PDB entry 3FU9 | X-ray diffraction, 2.00 A resolution | chains A and B

Chain A (and B):
Molecule: Laccase-1
Source organism: Melanocarpus albomyces
Notes: EC 1.10.3.2; chain B of this document is another copy of the same molecule, construct and numbering; everything in this record applies to it too
UniProt: Q70KY3 (LAC1_MELAO); residues 1-559 here correspond to UniProt positions 51-609 (UniProt number = residue number + 50)
Amino-acid sequence (559 residues; each row starts with the number of its first residue):
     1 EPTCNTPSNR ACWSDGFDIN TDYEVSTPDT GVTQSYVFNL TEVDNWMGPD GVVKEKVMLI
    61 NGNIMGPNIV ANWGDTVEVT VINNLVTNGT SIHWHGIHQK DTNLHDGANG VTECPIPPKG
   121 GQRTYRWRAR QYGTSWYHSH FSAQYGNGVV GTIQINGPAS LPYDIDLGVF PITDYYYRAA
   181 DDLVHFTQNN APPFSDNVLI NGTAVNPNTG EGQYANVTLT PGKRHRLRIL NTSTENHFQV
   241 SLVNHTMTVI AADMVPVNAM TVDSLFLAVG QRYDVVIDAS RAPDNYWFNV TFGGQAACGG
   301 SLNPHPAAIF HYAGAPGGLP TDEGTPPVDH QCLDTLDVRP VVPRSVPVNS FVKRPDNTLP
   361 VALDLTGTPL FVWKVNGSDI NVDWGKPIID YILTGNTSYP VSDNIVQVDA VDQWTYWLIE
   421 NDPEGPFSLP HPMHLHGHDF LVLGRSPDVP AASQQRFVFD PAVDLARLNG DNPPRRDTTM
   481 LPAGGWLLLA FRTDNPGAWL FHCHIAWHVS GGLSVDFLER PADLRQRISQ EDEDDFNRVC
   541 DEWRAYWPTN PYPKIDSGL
UniProt features mapped onto this chain:
  - binding site (Cu cation): His93, His95, His138, His140, His431, His434, His436, His502, Cys503, His504, His508
  - glycosylation (N-linked (GlcNAc...) asparagine): Asn39, Asn88, Asn201, Asn216, Asn244, Asn289, Asn376, Asn396
Cystine bridges: Cys114-Cys540, Cys298-Cys332
Covalently attached groups: N-acetylglucosamine (NAG) linked to Asn39, Asn88, Asn216, Asn289, Asn376
Metal / ion sites: Cu ion site 1: His93, His434; Cu ion site 2: His95, His138, His504; Cu ion site 3: His140, His436, His502; Cu ion site 4: His431, Cys503, His508
Small-molecule neighbours: 2,6-dimethoxybenzene-1,4-diol (KIB): Ala191, Pro192, Glu235, Ala296, Ala297, Leu363, Phe371, Trp373, Phe427, Leu429, His508

Chain A / chain B interface:
Residue-residue contacts (28):
  Asn189(A) with Pro426(B)
  Asn190(A) with Gly425(B); Pro426(B)
  Ala191(A) with Pro426(B), hydrogen bond (backbone-backbone); Phe427(B), hydrophobic; Gln454(B)
  Pro192(A) with Gln454(B)
  Pro193(A) with Gln454(B)
  Phe194(A) with Ala452(B); Ser453(B)
  Gln295(A) with Gln295(B)
  Ala296(A) with Gln295(B); Ala452(B), hydrophobic
  Leu302(A) with Gln455(B)
  Leu365(A) with Leu370(B), hydrophobic
  Leu370(A) with Leu365(B), hydrophobic; Pro426(B), hydrophobic
  Gly425(A) with Asn190(B)
  Pro426(A) with Asn189(B); Asn190(B); Ala191(B), hydrogen bond (backbone-backbone); Leu370(B), hydrophobic
  Ala452(A) with Phe194(B); Ala296(B), hydrophobic
  Ser453(A) with Phe194(B)
  Gln454(A) with Ala191(B); Pro192(B)
  Gln455(A) with Leu302(B)
Interface residues without a listed pair, chain A (20 interface residues in all): Phe371, Glu424, Phe427
Interface residues without a listed pair, chain B (20 interface residues in all): Pro193, Phe371, Glu424

Overview:
The chain A/chain B interface involves 20 residues from each chain; the contacts include 2 hydrogen bonds. Its
one hydrogen bond, Ala191(A)-Pro426(B), is backbone to backbone. Ligands of chain A:
2,6-dimethoxybenzene-1,4-diol. N-acetylglucosamine is covalently linked to Asn39(A), Asn88(A), Asn216(A),
Asn289(A) and Asn376(A).
Both chains are Laccase-1 (Melanocarpus albomyces). Entry 3FU9 (Melanocarpus albomyces laccase crystal soaked
(20 min) with 2,6-dimethoxyphenol) was determined by X-ray diffraction (same publication as 3FU7).
